Entry 8CW2 (X-ray diffraction, 1.81 A resolution); this record covers chain A.

Chain A:
Molecule: Tyrosyl-DNA phosphodiesterase 1
Organism: Homo sapiens
Notes: EC 3.1.4.-
UniProtKB: Q9NUW8 (TYDP1_HUMAN); numbering as in UniProt (aligned over 148-608)
Amino-acid sequence (461 residues; row label = number of the first residue in the row):
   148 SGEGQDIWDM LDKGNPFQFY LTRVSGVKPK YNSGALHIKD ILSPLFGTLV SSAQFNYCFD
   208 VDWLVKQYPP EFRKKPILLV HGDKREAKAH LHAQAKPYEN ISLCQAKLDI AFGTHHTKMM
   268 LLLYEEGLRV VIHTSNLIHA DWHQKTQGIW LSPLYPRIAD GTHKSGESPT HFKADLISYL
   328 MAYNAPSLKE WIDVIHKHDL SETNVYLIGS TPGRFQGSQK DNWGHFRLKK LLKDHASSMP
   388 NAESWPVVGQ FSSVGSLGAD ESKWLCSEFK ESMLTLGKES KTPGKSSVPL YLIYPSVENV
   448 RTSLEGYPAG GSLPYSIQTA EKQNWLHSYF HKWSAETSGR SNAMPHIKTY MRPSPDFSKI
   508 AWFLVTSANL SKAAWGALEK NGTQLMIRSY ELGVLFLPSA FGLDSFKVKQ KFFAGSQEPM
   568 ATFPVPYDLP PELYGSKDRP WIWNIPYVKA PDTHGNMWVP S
Disordered / not traced: 148-161, 428-432, 562-565, 608
Small-molecule neighbours:
  - MPO (3[N-morpholino]propane sulfonic acid): T261, H263, S400, V401, G402, P461, S463, T466, N516, S518, A520, A521, W590
  - OYR (4-({(4R)-7-phenyl-2-[4-(2-{[4-(pyridin-2-yl)phenyl]methoxy}ethyl)phenyl]imidazo[1,2-a]pyridin-3-yl}amino)benzene-1,2-dicarboxylic acid): Y204, C205, F206, D207, Q241, F259, T261, H263, K265, N283, I285, S399, S400, S459, P461, H493, K495, N516, W590
Curated features (UniProtKB/Swiss-Prot):
  - region: S400 to S403 (Interaction with DNA)
  - active site: H263 (Nucleophile), H493 (Proton donor/acceptor)
  - binding site (substrate): K265, K495
  - site: S518 (Interaction with DNA)
  - modified residue: S148 (Phosphoserine)
  - natural variant: H493 (H493R: In SCAN1), P566 (P566L: In autosomal recessive or sporadic spinocerebellar ataxia affected Japanese individuals)
  - mutagenesis: H263 (H263A: Loss of activity), K265 (K265A: Abolishes hydrolysis of the covalent intermediate between the active site nucleophile and DNA; K265S: Reduces the activity to nearly undetectable levels), N283 (N283A: No effect), Q294 (Q294A: Slightly reduced hydrolysis of the covalent intermediate between the active site nucleophile and DNA), H493 (H493A: 3000-fold reduction in activity; abolishes hydrolysis of the covalent intermediate between the active site nucleophile and DNA; H493N: 15000-fold reduction in activity), K495 (K495A: Abolishes hydrolysis of the covalent intermediate between the active site nucleophile and DNA; K495S: 125-fold reduction in activity), N516 (N516A: Reduced hydrolysis of the covalent intermediate between the active site nucleophile and DNA), E538 (E538A: Abolishes hydrolysis of the covalent intermediate between the active site nucleophile and DNA)
Reported in the primary citation:
  - binding site for OYR: Y204, C205, D207, F259, H263, K265, I285, S399, P461, K495, W590
  - conformationally variable residues (side-chain flip): Y204, F259, H263, K265, K495, W590
  - catalytic residues: H263, K265, N283, H493, K495, N516 (citing earlier work)

Summary:
Chain A binds compound OYR and compound MPO. Curated annotation (UniProt) lists active-site residues H263 and
H493, substrate-binding residues K265 and K495 and 8 mutagenesis sites. The paper reports catalytic residues
H263, K265 and N283 among others; a binding site for OYR at Y204, C205 and D207 among others.
Chain A is Tyrosyl-DNA phosphodiesterase 1 (Homo sapiens); the structure, Crystal structure of TDP1 complexed
with compound XZ760, was determined by X-ray diffraction, deposited together with 8CVQ.
